PDB entry 8APF | electron microscopy, 4.30 A resolution (low resolution: residue-level contacts below are approximate; hydrogen-bond / salt-bridge calls are withheld) | chains B1 and E1 of the 42 polymer chains in the assembly

Chain B1:
Molecule: ATP synthase subunit alpha, mitochondrial
From: Trypanosoma brucei brucei
UniProt: Q9GS23 (ATPA_TRYBB); numbering as in UniProt (aligned over 1-584)
Chain sequence (584 residues; numbered 1 to 584; the number before each row is that of its first residue):
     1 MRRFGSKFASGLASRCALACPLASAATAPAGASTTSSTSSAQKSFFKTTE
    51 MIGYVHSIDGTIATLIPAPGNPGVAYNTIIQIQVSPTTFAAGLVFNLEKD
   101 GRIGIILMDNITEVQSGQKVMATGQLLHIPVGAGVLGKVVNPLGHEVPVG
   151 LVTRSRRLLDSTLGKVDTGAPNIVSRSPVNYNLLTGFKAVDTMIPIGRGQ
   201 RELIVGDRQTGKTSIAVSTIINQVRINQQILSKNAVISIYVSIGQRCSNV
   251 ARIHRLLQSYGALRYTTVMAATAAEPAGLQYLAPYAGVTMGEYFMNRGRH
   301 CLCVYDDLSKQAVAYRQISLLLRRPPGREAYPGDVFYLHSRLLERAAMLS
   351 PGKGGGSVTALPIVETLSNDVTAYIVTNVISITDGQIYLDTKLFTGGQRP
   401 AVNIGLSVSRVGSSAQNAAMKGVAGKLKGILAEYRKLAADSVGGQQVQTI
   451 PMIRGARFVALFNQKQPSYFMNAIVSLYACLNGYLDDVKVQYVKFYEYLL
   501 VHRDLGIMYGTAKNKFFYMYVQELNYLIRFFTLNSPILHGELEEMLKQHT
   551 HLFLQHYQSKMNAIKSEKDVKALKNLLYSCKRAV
Not modelled in the structure: 1-45, 151-160
Metal / ion sites: Mg2+: Thr-213 (together with ATP)
Small-molecule neighbours: ATP (adenosine-5'-triphosphate): Arg-208, Gln-209, Thr-210, Gly-211, Lys-212, Thr-213, Ser-214, Phe-394, Arg-399, Pro-400, Gln-464, Lys-465
Curated features (UniProtKB/Swiss-Prot):
  - binding site (ATP): Asp-207 to Ser-214, Gln-464
  - site: Leu-159, Asp-160 (Cleavage), Ser-407 (Required for activity)

Chain E1:
Molecule: ATP synthase subunit beta, mitochondrial
From: Trypanosoma brucei brucei
Notes: EC 7.1.2.2
UniProt: Q9GPE9 (ATPB_TRYBB); numbering as in UniProt (aligned over 1-519)
Chain sequence (519 residues; numbered 1 to 519; the number before each row is that of its first residue):
     1 MLTRFRSAVLRGAVSITGARAASTAPVADHKGRVGHVSQVIGAVVDVHFA
    51 DGVPPVLTALDVVDKLGRDEPLTLEIVQHLDAHTGRCIAMQTTDLLKLKA
   101 KVVSTGGNISVPVGRETLGRIFNVLGDAIDQRGPVGEKLRMPIHAVAPKL
   151 ADQAAEDAVLTTGIKVIDLILPYCKGGKIGLFGGAGVGKTVIIMELINNV
   201 AKGHGGFSVFAGVGERTREGTDLYLEMMQSKVIDLKGESKCVLVYGQMNE
   251 PPGARARVAQSALTMAEYFRDVEGQDVLLFIDNIFRFTQANSEVSALLGR
   301 IPAAVGYQPTLAEDLGQLQERITSTTKGSITSVQAVYVPADDITDPAPAT
   351 TFSHLDATTVLDRAVAESGIYPAVNPLECASRIMDPDVISVDHYNVAQDV
   401 VQMLTKYRELQDIIAVLGIDELSEEDKLIVDRARKLVKFLSQPFQVAEVF
   451 TGMTGHYVQLDDTIDSFSGLLMGTYDQVPEMAFYMVGGINSVLEKAKKMA
   501 EEAAELEKMRRARVAQASS
Not modelled in the structure: 1-27, 514-519
Metal / ion sites: Mg2+: Thr-190 (together with ADP)
Small-molecule neighbours: ADP (adenosine-5'-diphosphate): Gly-184, Ala-185, Gly-186, Val-187, Gly-188, Lys-189, Thr-190, Val-191, Glu-219, Tyr-371, Phe-444, Ala-447, Phe-450, Thr-451
Curated features (UniProtKB/Swiss-Prot):
  - binding site (ATP): Gly-184 to Val-191, Arg-216

Interface between chain B1 and chain E1:
Contacting residue pairs - 70 pairs, chain B1 then chain E1:
  His-56(B1) / His-79(E1)
  His-56(B1) / Leu-80(E1)
  His-56(B1) / Asp-81(E1)
  Ser-57(B1) / His-79(E1)
  Ile-58(B1) / Gln-78(E1)
  Ile-58(B1) / His-79(E1)
  Asp-59(B1) / Gln-78(E1)
  Asp-59(B1) / Arg-300(E1)
  Thr-61(B1) / Glu-313(E1)
  Gln-115(B1) / Pro-55(E1)
  Ser-116(B1) / Val-53(E1)
  Ser-116(B1) / His-79(E1)
  Ser-116(B1) / Asp-81(E1)
  Ser-116(B1) / Ala-82(E1)
  Pro-148(B1) / Ala-151(E1)
  Gly-150(B1) / Ala-151(E1)
  Arg-208(B1) / Ile-343(E1)
  Arg-208(B1) / Phe-352(E1)
  Arg-208(B1) / Val-360(E1)
  Arg-208(B1) / Glu-378(E1)
  Gln-209(B1) / Ala-380(E1)
  Arg-246(B1) / Glu-320(E1)
  Arg-246(B1) / Ser-353(E1)
  Arg-246(B1) / His-354(E1)
  Arg-246(B1) / Leu-355(E1)
  Arg-246(B1) / Asp-356(E1)
  Cys-247(B1) / Leu-150(E1)
  Cys-247(B1) / Gln-153(E1)
  Cys-247(B1) / Glu-320(E1)
  Ser-248(B1) / Gln-153(E1)
  Val-250(B1) / Leu-150(E1)
  Ala-251(B1) / Leu-150(E1)
  Arg-252(B1) / Arg-382(E1)
  Ala-273(B1) / Glu-320(E1)
  Ala-273(B1) / His-354(E1)
  Ala-274(B1) / Glu-320(E1)
  Pro-276(B1) / Glu-313(E1)
  Ala-277(B1) / Glu-313(E1)
  Val-313(B1) / Ala-312(E1)
  Arg-316(B1) / Ala-304(E1)
  Gln-317(B1) / Pro-309(E1)
  Gln-317(B1) / Thr-310(E1)
  Gln-317(B1) / Glu-313(E1)
  Leu-320(B1) / Ile-301(E1)
  Leu-321(B1) / Arg-300(E1)
  Leu-321(B1) / Pro-309(E1)
  Leu-321(B1) / Thr-310(E1)
  Arg-323(B1) / Gly-299(E1)
  Arg-323(B1) / Ile-301(E1)
  Glu-329(B1) / Ala-304(E1)
  Ala-330(B1) / Ala-303(E1)
  Ala-330(B1) / Ala-304(E1)
  Leu-367(B1) / Thr-344(E1)
  Ser-368(B1) / Thr-344(E1)
  Lys-392(B1) / Thr-405(E1)
  Thr-395(B1) / Leu-377(E1)
  Thr-395(B1) / Val-401(E1)
  Thr-395(B1) / Gln-402(E1)
  Thr-395(B1) / Thr-405(E1)
  Gly-396(B1) / Gln-402(E1)
  Gly-396(B1) / Thr-405(E1)
  Gly-397(B1) / Gln-402(E1)
  Arg-399(B1) / Tyr-394(E1)
  Arg-399(B1) / Gln-398(E1)
  Asn-575(B1) / Asp-392(E1)
  Tyr-578(B1) / Asn-395(E1)
  Tyr-578(B1) / Asp-399(E1)
  Lys-581(B1) / Gln-402(E1)
  Arg-582(B1) / Pro-386(E1)
  Arg-582(B1) / Val-391(E1)
Other interface residues (no listed pair), chain B1 (52 interface residues in all): Val-139, Val-147, Val-149, Gln-245, Asn-249, Arg-255, Thr-272, Glu-275, Lys-310, Val-442, Lys-571, Lys-574
Other interface residues (no listed pair), chain E1 (55 interface residues in all): Val-77, Ala-147, Pro-148, Lys-149, Ala-155, Lys-178, Pro-302, Gly-316, Gln-317, Thr-323, Ala-349, Thr-358, Ile-413

Overview:
Chain B1 and chain E1 form an interface of 52 and 55 residues respectively. Ligands of chain B1: ATP. Chain E1
binds ADP. From UniProt: 9 ATP-binding residues on chain B1; 9 ATP-binding residues on chain E1.
Here chain B1 is ATP synthase subunit alpha, mitochondrial and chain E1 is ATP synthase subunit beta,
mitochondrial, both from Trypanosoma brucei brucei. Entry 8APF (rotational state 2a of the Trypanosoma brucei
mitochondrial ATP synthase dimer) was determined by electron microscopy, deposited together with 8AP6, 8AP7,
8AP8, 8AP9, 8APA, 8APB and 7 further entries.
